PDB entry 6ZQW | electron microscopy, 7.80 A resolution (low resolution: residue-level contacts below are approximate; hydrogen-bond / salt-bridge calls are withheld) | chains D and E of the 9 polymer chains in the assembly

[Chain D]
Molecule: Genome polyprotein
Source organism: Spondweni virus
Reference sequence: C8XPB6 (C8XPB6_9FLAV); residues 1-505 here correspond to UniProt positions 290-794 (UniProt number = residue number + 289)
Chain sequence (505 residues; numbered 1 to 505; the number before each row is that of its first residue):
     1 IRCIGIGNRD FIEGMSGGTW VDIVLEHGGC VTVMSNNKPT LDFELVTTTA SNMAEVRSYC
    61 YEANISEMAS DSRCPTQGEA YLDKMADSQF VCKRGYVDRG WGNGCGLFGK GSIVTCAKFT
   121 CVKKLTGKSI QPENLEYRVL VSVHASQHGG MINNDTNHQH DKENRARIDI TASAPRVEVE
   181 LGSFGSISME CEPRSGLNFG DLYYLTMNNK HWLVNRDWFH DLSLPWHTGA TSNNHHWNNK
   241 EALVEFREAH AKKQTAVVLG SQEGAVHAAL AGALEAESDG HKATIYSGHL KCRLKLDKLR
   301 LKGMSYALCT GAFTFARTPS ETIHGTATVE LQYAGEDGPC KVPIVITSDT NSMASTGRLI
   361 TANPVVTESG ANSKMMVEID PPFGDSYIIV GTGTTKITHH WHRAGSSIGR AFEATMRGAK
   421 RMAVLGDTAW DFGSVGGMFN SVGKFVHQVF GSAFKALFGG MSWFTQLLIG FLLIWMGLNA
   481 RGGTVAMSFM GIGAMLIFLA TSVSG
Unresolved in the structure: 505
Disulfide bonds: Cys3-Cys30, Cys60-Cys121, Cys74-Cys105, Cys92-Cys116, Cys191-Cys292, Cys309-Cys340
Construct notes: conflict Asn37 (Asp326 in C8XPB6), Ile187 (Phe476 in C8XPB6)

[Chain E]
Molecule: prM
Source organism: Spondweni virus
Reference sequence: C8XPB6 (C8XPB6_9FLAV); residues 1-169 here correspond to UniProt positions 121-289 (UniProt number = residue number + 120)
Chain sequence (169 residues; each row starts with the number of its first residue):
     1 VEVTKKGDTY YMFADKKDAG KVVTFETESG PNRCSIQAMD IGHMCPATMS YECPVLEPQY
    61 EPEDVDCWCN STAAWIVYGT CTHKTTGETR RSRRSITLPS HASQKLETRS STWLESREYS
   121 KYLIKVENWI LRNPGYALVA AVIGWTLGSS RSQKIIFVTL LMLVAPAYS
Unresolved in the structure: 102-169
Disulfide bonds: Cys34-Cys69, Cys45-Cys81, Cys53-Cys67
Glycans and other covalent adducts: N-acetylglucosamine (NAG) linked to Asn70

[How chain D and chain E interact]
Contacting residue pairs - 47 pairs, chain D then chain E:
  Glu62(D) with Arg90(E)
  Asn64(D) with Arg90(E)
  Ile65(D) with Glu88(E)
  Glu67(D) with Thr48(E)
  Met68(D) with Thr48(E); Met49(E); Ser50(E); Thr80(E)
  Ala69(D) with Ser50(E)
  Ser70(D) with Ser50(E); Tyr51(E); Trp75(E)
  Gly102(D) with Glu61(E); Pro62(E); Glu63(E); Val65(E)
  Asn103(D) with Pro54(E); Glu63(E); Asp64(E); Val65(E)
  Gly104(D) with Val55(E)
  Asn215(D) with His101(E)
  Trp218(D) with Pro99(E); Ser100(E)
  Asp221(D) with Pro99(E)
  Leu222(D) with Leu98(E)
  Ser223(D) with Ile96(E)
  Glu245(D) with Ser92(E); Arg94(E)
  Ala251(D) with Asp64(E)
  Lys252(D) with Glu52(E); Pro54(E)
  Lys253(D) with Tyr51(E); Asp66(E)
  Val257(D) with Ser92(E)
  Val258(D) with Arg90(E); Ser92(E)
  Leu259(D) with Ser92(E); Arg94(E)
  Gln262(D) with Ile96(E)
  Ala265(D) with Ile96(E)
  Val266(D) with Leu98(E)
  Ala269(D) with Pro99(E); Ser100(E); His101(E)
  Gly272(D) with His101(E)
  Ala273(D) with His101(E)
Interface residues without a listed pair, chain D (38 interface residues in all): Ala63, Ser66, Asp71, Leu82, Trp101, Ala242, His250, Gln254, Thr255, Gly260
Interface residues without a listed pair, chain E (27 interface residues in all): Pro46, Leu56, Tyr60

[Summary]
38 residues of chain D face 27 of chain E across their interface.
Here chain D is Genome polyprotein and chain E is prM, both from Spondweni virus. Entry 6ZQW (Cryo-EM
structure of immature Spondweni virus) was determined by electron microscopy together with 6ZQI, 6ZQJ, 6ZQU
and 6ZQV from the same study.
